6C6L - chains C and A of the 15 polymer chains in the assembly; structure by electron microscopy, 3.50 A resolution.

Chain C:
Protein: V-type proton ATPase subunit c''
Source organism: Saccharomyces cerevisiae (strain ATCC 204508 / S288c)
UniProtKB: P23968 (VATO_YEAST); numbering as in UniProt (aligned over 1-213)
Sequence (213 residues; each row starts with the number of its first residue):
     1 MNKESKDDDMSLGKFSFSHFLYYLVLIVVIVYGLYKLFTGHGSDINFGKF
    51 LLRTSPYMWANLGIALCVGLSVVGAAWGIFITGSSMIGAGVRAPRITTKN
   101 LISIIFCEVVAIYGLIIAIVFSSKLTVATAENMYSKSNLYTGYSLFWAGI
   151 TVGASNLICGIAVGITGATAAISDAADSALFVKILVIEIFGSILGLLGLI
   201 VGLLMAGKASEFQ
Unresolved in the structure: 1-13
UniProt features mapped onto this chain:
  - site: E108 (Essential for proton translocation)
  - mutagenesis: E108 (E108D: Partial inactivation; E108L/Q/V: Inactivation)

Chain A:
Protein: V-type proton ATPase subunit a, vacuolar isoform
Source organism: Saccharomyces cerevisiae (strain ATCC 204508 / S288c)
Notes: engineered mutation(s): C-terminal calmodulin binding peptide
UniProtKB: P32563 (VPH1_YEAST); numbering as in UniProt (aligned over 1-840)
Sequence (840 residues; numbered 1 to 840; the number before each row is that of its first residue):
     1 MAEKEEAIFRSAEMALVQFYIPQEISRDSAYTLGQLGLVQFRDLNSKVRA
    51 FQRTFVNEIRRLDNVERQYRYFYSLLKKHDIKLYEGDTDKYLDGSGELYV
   101 PPSGSVIDDYVRNASYLEERLIQMEDATDQIEVQKNDLEQYRFILQSGDE
   151 FFLKGDNTDSTSYMDEDMIDANGENIAAAIGASVNYVTGVIARDKVATLE
   201 QILWRVLRGNLFFKTVEIEQPVYDVKTREYKHKNAFIVFSHGDLIIKRIR
   251 KIAESLDANLYDVDSSNEGRSQQLAKVNKNLSDLYTVLKTTSTTLESELY
   301 AIAKELDSWFQDVTREKAIFEILNKSNYDTNRKILIAEGWIPRDELATLQ
   351 ARLGEMIARLGIDVPSIIQVLDTNHTPPTFHRTNKFTAGFQSICDCYGIA
   401 QYREINAGLPTIVTFPFMFAIMFGDMGHGFLMTLAALSLVLNEKKINKMK
   451 RGEIFDMAFTGRYIILLMGVFSMYTGFLYNDIFSKTMTIFKSGWKWPDHW
   501 KKGESITATSVGTYPIGLDWAWHGTENALLFSNSYKMKLSILMGFIHMTY
   551 SYFFSLANHLYFNSMIDIIGNFIPGLLFMQGIFGYLSVCIVYKWAVDWVK
   601 DGKPAPGLLNMLINMFLSPGTIDDELYPHQAKVQVFLLLMALVCIPWLLL
   651 VKPLHFKFTHKKKSHEPLPSTEADASSEDLEAQQLISAMDADDAEEEEVG
   701 SGSHGEDFGDIMIHQVIHTIEFCLNCVSHTASYLRLWALSLAHAQLSSVL
   751 WTMTIQIAFGFRGFVGVFMTVALFAMWFALTCAVLVLMEGTSAMLHSLRL
   801 HWVESMSKFFVGEGLPYEPFAFEYKDMEVAVASASSSASS
Unresolved in the structure: 1-2, 153-183, 657-705, 829-840
UniProt features mapped onto this chain:
  - modified residue: A2 (N-acetylalanine)
  - mutagenesis: D425 (D425N: Reduces assembly of V-ATPase complexes and reduces ATPase activity of the assembled complexes), K538 (K538A: Reduces assembly of V-ATPase complexes), K593 (K593A: Reduces ATPase activity), Q634 (Q634L: Reduces subunit stability), H729 (H729R: Reduces ATPase activity), R735 (R735L: Reduces subunit stability), L739 (L739S: Reduces ATPase activity), H743 (H743A/E/Y: Reduces ATPase activity), L746 (L746S: Reduces ATPase activity), L780 (L780S: Reduces assembly of V-ATPase complexes), E789 (E789A/D/H/Q: Abolishes ATPase activity and proton transport, but does not affect complex assembly), L800 (L800S: Reduces assembly of V-ATPase complexes), 4 further mutagenesis entries in UniProt
What the authors report for this chain:
  - contacts within the chain: T414-H801, E443-R462 (salt bridge), K536-S740 (hydrogen bond)
  - catalytic residues: D425, D481, E721, H743, E789 (proposed by the authors, not directly observed)
  - mutagenesis - S792A, H796F: decreased catalytic activity (citing earlier work)

Chain C / chain A interface:
Residue-residue contacts (16; chain C residue first):
  T98(C) with C396(A), hydrogen bond (side chain-backbone); Y397(A)
  I102(C) with Y397(A)
  I105(C) with R799(A)
  E108(C) with R735(A), salt bridge
  V109(C) with R799(A)
  I112(C) with A731(A)
  Y113(C) with S728(A), hydrogen bond
  L115(C) with W737(A), hydrophobic
  I116(C) with L734(A), hydrophobic
  V120(C) with L609(A), hydrophobic
  V186(C) with I717(A), hydrophobic
  I193(C) with L724(A), hydrophobic
  L196(C) with V727(A), hydrophobic
  L203(C) with I613(A), hydrophobic
  L204(C) with L617(A), hydrophobic
Also at the interface, not in a pair above, chain C (19 interface residues in all): L101, F106, I119, I189
Also at the interface, not in a pair above, chain A (18 interface residues in all): M537, E721, H729, V803
Interface features reported in the paper:
  - residue pairs: E108(C)-R735(A) (salt bridge), Y113(C)-S728(A) (hydrogen bond)

In short:
19 residues of chain C and 18 residues of chain A are in contact; the contacts include 2 hydrogen bonds and 1
salt bridge. Polar pairs include E108(C)-R735(A), T98(C)-C396(A) and Y113(C)-S728(A). The paper describes a
salt bridge between E108(C) and R735(A); a hydrogen bond between Y113(C) and S728(A). The paper reports
catalytic residues D425(A), D481(A) and E721(A) among others; S792A and H796F of chain A reduce catalytic
activity.
Chain C is V-type proton ATPase subunit c'' and chain A is V-type proton ATPase subunit a, vacuolar isoform,
both from Saccharomyces cerevisiae (strain ATCC 204508 / S288c); the structure, Yeast Vacuolar ATPase Vo in
lipid nanodisc, was determined by electron microscopy.
